PDB entry 9E0O | electron microscopy, 2.00 A resolution | chains A and H of the 10 polymer chains in the assembly

# Chain A (and H)
Molecule: Lysine decarboxylase, inducible
Source organism: Hafnia alvei ATCC 51873
Notes: chain H of this document is another copy of the same molecule, construct and numbering; everything in this record applies to it too
UniProt: G9Y9L1 (G9Y9L1_HAFAL); numbering as in UniProt (aligned over 1-710)
Amino-acid sequence (710 residues; each row starts with the number of its first residue):
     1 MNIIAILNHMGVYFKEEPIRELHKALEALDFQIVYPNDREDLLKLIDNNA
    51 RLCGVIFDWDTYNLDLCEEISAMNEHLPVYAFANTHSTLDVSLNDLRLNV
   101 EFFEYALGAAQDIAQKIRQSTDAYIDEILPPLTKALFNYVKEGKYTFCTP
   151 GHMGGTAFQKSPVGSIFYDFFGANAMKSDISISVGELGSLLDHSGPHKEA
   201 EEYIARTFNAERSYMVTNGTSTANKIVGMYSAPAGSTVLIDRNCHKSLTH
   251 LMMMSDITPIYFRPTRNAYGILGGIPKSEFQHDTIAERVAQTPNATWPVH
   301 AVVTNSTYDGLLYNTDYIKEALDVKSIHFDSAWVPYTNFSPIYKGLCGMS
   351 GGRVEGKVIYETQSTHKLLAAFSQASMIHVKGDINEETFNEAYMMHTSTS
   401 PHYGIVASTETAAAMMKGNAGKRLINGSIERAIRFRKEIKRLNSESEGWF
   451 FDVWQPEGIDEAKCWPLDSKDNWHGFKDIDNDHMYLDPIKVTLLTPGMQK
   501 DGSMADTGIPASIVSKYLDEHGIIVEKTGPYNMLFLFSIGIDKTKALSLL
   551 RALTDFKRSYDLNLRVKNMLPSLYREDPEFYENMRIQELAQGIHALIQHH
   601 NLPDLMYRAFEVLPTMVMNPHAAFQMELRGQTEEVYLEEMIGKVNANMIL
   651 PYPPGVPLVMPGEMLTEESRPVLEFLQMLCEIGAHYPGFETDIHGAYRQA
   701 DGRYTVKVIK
Small-molecule neighbours:
  - A1BD1 ((2R)-6-amino-2-[(2E)-2-({3-hydroxy-2-methyl-5-[(phosphonooxy)methyl]pyridin-4-yl}methylidene)hydrazin-1-yl]hexanoic acid), molecule 1: Cys-148, Thr-149, Ser-181, Ile-182, Ser-183, Ser-398, Thr-399, Ser-400
  - A1BD1, molecule 2: Asn-218, Gly-219, Thr-220, Ser-221, Asn-224, His-245, Lys-246, Ser-247, Thr-304, Tyr-308, Asp-330, Ala-332, Trp-333, Ser-364, His-366, Lys-367, Glu-526, Tyr-652

# Interface between chain A and chain H
Residue-residue contacts (4; chain A residue first):
  Lys-116(A) with Gly-143(H), hydrogen bond (side chain-backbone); Tyr-145(H)
  Gly-143(A) with Lys-116(H), hydrogen bond (backbone-side chain)
  Tyr-145(A) with Lys-116(H), hydrogen bond
Also at the interface, not in a pair above, chain A (5 interface residues in all): Gln-119, Glu-142
Also at the interface, not in a pair above, chain H (5 interface residues in all): Gln-119, Glu-142

# In short
Chain A and chain H each contribute 5 residues to their interface, with 3 hydrogen bonds. Among the polar
pairs are Lys-116(A)/Gly-143(H) and Tyr-145(A)/Lys-116(H). Ligands of chain A: compound A1BD1.
Both chains are Lysine decarboxylase, inducible (Hafnia alvei ATCC 51873). Entry 9E0O (CryoEM structure of
inducible Lysine decarboxylase from Hafnia alvei L-hydrazino-Lysine analog at 2.04 Angstrom resolution) was
determined by electron microscopy together with 9DUI, 9E0Q, 9E0M and 9GNS from the same study.
